Entry 1EOS (X-ray diffraction, 2.00 A resolution); this record covers chain A.

[Chain A]
Molecule: Ribonuclease pancreatic
Source organism: Bos taurus
Notes: EC 3.1.27.5
UniProtKB: P61823 (RNAS1_BOVIN); residues 1-124 here correspond to UniProt positions 27-150 (UniProt number = residue number + 26)
Amino-acid sequence (124 residues; numbered 1 to 124; the number before each row is that of its first residue):
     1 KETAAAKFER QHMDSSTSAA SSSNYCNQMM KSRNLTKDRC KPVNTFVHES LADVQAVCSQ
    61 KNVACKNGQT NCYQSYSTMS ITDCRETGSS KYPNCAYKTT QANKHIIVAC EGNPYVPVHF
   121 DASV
Swiss-Prot annotation at these positions:
  - active site: His12 (Proton acceptor), His119 (Proton donor)
  - binding site (substrate): Lys7, Arg10, Lys41 to Thr45, Lys66, Arg85
  - glycosylation: Lys1 (N-linked (Glc) (glycation) lysine), Lys7 (N-linked (Glc) (glycation) lysine), Asn34 (N-linked (GlcNAc...) asparagine), Lys37 (N-linked (Glc) (glycation) lysine), Lys41 (N-linked (Glc) (glycation) lysine)
Disulfides: Cys26-Cys84, Cys40-Cys95, Cys58-Cys110, Cys65-Cys72
Small-molecule neighbours: uridylyl-2'-5'-phospho-guanosine (U2G): Gln11, His12, Lys41, Val43, Asn44, Thr45, Asp83, His119, Phe120, Asp121, Ala122

[Summary]
Chain A binds uridylyl-2'-5'-phospho-guanosine. UniProt lists active-site residues His12 and His119 and 9
substrate-binding residues.
Chain A is Ribonuclease pancreatic (Bos taurus); the structure, Crystal structure of ribonuclease A complexed
with uridylyl(2',5')guanosine (productive binding), was determined by X-ray diffraction together with 1EOW
from the same study.
